PDB entry 3JPO | X-ray diffraction, 2.00 A resolution | chains A and T of the 4 polymer chains in the assembly

Chain A:
Protein: DNA polymerase beta
From: Homo sapiens
Notes: EC 2.7.7.7
UniProtKB: P06746 (DPOLB_HUMAN); numbering as in UniProt (aligned over 1-335)
Chain sequence (335 residues; numbered 1 to 335; the number before each row is that of its first residue):
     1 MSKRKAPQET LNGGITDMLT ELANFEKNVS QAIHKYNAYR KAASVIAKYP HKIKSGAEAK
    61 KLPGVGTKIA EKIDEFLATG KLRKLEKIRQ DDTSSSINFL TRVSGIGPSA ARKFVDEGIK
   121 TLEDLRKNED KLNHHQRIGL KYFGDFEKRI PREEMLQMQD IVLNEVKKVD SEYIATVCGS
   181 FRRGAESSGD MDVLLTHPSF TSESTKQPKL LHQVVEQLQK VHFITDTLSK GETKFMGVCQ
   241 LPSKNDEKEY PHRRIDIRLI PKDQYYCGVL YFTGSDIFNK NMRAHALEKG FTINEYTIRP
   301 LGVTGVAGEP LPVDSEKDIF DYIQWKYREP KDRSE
Disordered / not traced: 1-9
Ion coordination: Na+ site 1: Lys60, Leu62, Val65 (shared with 1 residue of chain D); Na+ site 2: Thr101, Val103, Ile106 (shared with 1 residue of chain P); Mg2+: Asp190, Asp192 (together with G1C); Na+ site 3: Asp190, Asp192, Asp256 (together with G1C)
Ligand contacts: G1C: Arg149, Gly179, Ser180, Arg183, Ser188, Gly189, Asp190, Asp192, Tyr271, Phe272, Thr273, Gly274, Ser275, Asp276, Asn279, Arg283

Chain T:
Molecule: 16-nt DNA strand
Sequence (16 nucleotides; each row starts with the number of its first residue):
     1 CCGACCGCGC ATCAGC

Chain A / chain T interface:
Contacting residue pairs - 25 pairs, chain A then chain T:
  His34(A) - DC5(T)  stacking on the base
  Asn133(A) - DT12(T)  phosphate contact
  Ser229(A) - DC10(T)  phosphate contact
  Ser229(A) - DA11(T)  phosphate contact
  Lys230(A) - DC10(T)  phosphate contact
  Lys230(A) - DA11(T)  hydrogen bond to the phosphate
  Gly231(A) - DC10(T)  phosphate contact
  Glu232(A) - DC10(T)  hydrogen bond to the phosphate
  Thr233(A) - DG9(T)  hydrogen bond to the phosphate
  Thr233(A) - DC10(T)  hydrogen bond to the phosphate
  Lys234(A) - DG9(T)  sugar contact
  Lys234(A) - DC10(T)  hydrogen bond to the phosphate
  Arg258(A) - DG9(T)  sugar contact
  Tyr271(A) - DG7(T)  base contact
  Lys280(A) - DC6(T)  salt bridge to the phosphate
  Arg283(A) - DC6(T)  hydrogen bond to the base
  Arg283(A) - DG7(T)  hydrogen bond to the sugar
  Leu287(A) - DC6(T)  phosphate contact
  Leu287(A) - DG7(T)  phosphate contact
  Thr292(A) - DG7(T)  hydrogen bond to the phosphate
  Ile293(A) - DG7(T)  sugar contact
  Asn294(A) - DG7(T)  phosphate contact
  Asn294(A) - DC8(T)  hydrogen bond to the phosphate
  Glu295(A) - DC8(T)  sugar contact
  Tyr296(A) - DG9(T)  hydrogen bond to the phosphate
Also at the interface, not in a pair above, chain A (20 interface residues in all): His134, Ala284

Summary:
Chain A and chain T form an interface of 20 and 8 residues respectively, with 10 hydrogen bonds, 1 salt bridge
and 1 aromatic stacking contact. Among the polar pairs are Arg283(A)-DC6(T), Arg283(A)-DG7(T) and
Lys230(A)-DA11(T). Chain A binds G1C.
Chain A is DNA polymerase beta (Homo sapiens) and chain T is a 16-nt DNA strand; the structure, Ternary
complex of DNA polymerase beta with a dideoxy terminated primer and 2'-deoxyguanosine 5'-beta,
gamma-monochloromethylene triphosphate, was determined by X-ray diffraction (same publication as 3JPN, 3JPP,
3JPQ, 3JPR, 3JPS and 3JPT).
